PDB entry 8AY9 | X-ray diffraction, 2.28 A resolution | chains A and B

# Chain A
Name: Abscisic acid receptor PYL1
From: Citrus sinensis
Reference sequence: A0A067E666 (A0A067E666_CITSI); residue numbers follow UniProt; this construct covers 1-209
Amino-acid sequence (209 residues; numbered 1 to 209; the number before each row is that of its first residue):
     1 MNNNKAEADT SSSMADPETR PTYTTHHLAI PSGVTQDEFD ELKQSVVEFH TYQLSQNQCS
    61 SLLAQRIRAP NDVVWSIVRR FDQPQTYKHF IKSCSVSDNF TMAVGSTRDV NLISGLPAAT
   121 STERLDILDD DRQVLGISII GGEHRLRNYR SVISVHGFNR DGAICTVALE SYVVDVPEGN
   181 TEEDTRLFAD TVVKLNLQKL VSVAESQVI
Unresolved in the structure: 1-20, 208-209
Sequence notes: engineered mutation Leu112 (Val in A0A067E666), Leu135 (Thr in A0A067E666), Ile137 (Phe in A0A067E666), Ile153 (Thr in A0A067E666), Ala168 (Val in A0A067E666)

# Chain B
Name: Protein phosphatase 2C 16
From: Arabidopsis thaliana
Notes: EC 3.1.3.16
Reference sequence: Q9CAJ0 (P2C16_ARATH); residues 179-511 here = UniProt positions 179-511
Amino-acid sequence (333 residues; numbered 179 to 511; the number before each row is that of its first residue):
   179 RSVYELDCIP LWGVVSIQGN RSEMEDAFAV SPHFLKLPIK MLMGDHEGMS PSLTHLTGHF
   239 FGVYDGHGGH KVADYCRDRL HFALAEEIER IKDELCKRNT GAGRQVQWDK VFTSCFLTVD
   299 GEIEGKIGRA VVGSSDKVLE AVASETVGST AVVALVCSSH IVVSNCGDSR AVLFRGKEAM
   359 PLSVDHKPDR EDEYARIENA GGKVIQWQGA RVFGVLAMSR SIGDRYLKPY VIPEPEVTFM
   419 PRSREDECLI LASDGLWDVM NNQEVCEIAR RRILMWHKKN GAPPLAERGK GIDPACQAAA
   479 DYLSMLALQK GSKDNISIIV IDLKAQRKFK TRT
Unresolved in the structure: 179-185, 226, 274-279, 506-511
Sequence notes: conflict Val192 (Thr in Q9CAJ0), Ala280 (Glu in Q9CAJ0)
Swiss-Prot annotation at these positions:
  - binding site (Mn(2+)): Asp243, Gly244, Asp432, Asp492
  - site: Trp385 (Lock)
  - mutagenesis: Gly246 (G246D: Reduced phosphatase activity, impaired affinity for PYR/PYL/RCAR receptors, and insensitivity to ABA)

# Chain A / chain B interface
Contacting residue pairs (32; chain A residue first):
  His89(A) - Thr324(B)
  Phe90(A) - Thr324(B)
  Lys92(A) - Ser200(B)  hydrogen bond
  Lys92(A) - Glu201(B)  salt bridge
  Ile113(A) - Gly246(B)
  Ile113(A) - Thr324(B)
  Ser114(A) - Glu203(B)  hydrogen bond
  Ser114(A) - His245(B)
  Ser114(A) - Gly246(B)  hydrogen bond (side chain-backbone)
  Gly115(A) - Arg389(B)  hydrogen bond (backbone-side chain)
  Gly115(A) - Val393(B)
  Leu116(A) - Arg389(B)
  Leu116(A) - Val393(B)  hydrophobic
  Pro117(A) - Trp385(B)
  Pro117(A) - Gln386(B)
  Pro117(A) - Arg389(B)
  Pro117(A) - Gly392(B)
  Pro117(A) - Val393(B)
  Arg145(A) - Trp385(B)
  Arg145(A) - Gln386(B)
  Leu146(A) - Trp385(B)  hydrophobic
  Pro177(A) - Trp385(B)  hydrophobic
  Asn180(A) - Gln384(B)  hydrogen bond (side chain-backbone)
  Asn180(A) - Trp385(B)
  Asp184(A) - Ile383(B)
  Thr185(A) - Trp385(B)
  Leu187(A) - Phe391(B)  hydrophobic
  Phe188(A) - Trp385(B)
  Phe188(A) - Phe391(B)
  Phe188(A) - Gly392(B)
  Thr191(A) - Phe391(B)
  Leu195(A) - Tyr404(B)  hydrophobic
Also at the interface, not in a pair above, chain B (18 interface residues in all): Arg199, Gly247, Glu323

# Summary
Chain A and chain B each contribute 18 residues to their interface; the contacts include 5 hydrogen bonds and
1 salt bridge. Polar contacts include Lys92(A)-Glu201(B), Lys92(A)-Ser200(B) and Ser114(A)-Glu203(B). Curated
annotation (UniProt) lists 4 Mn2+-binding residues and one mutagenesis site on chain B.
Here chain A is Abscisic acid receptor PYL1 (Citrus sinensis) and chain B is Protein phosphatase 2C 16
(Arabidopsis thaliana). Entry 8AY9 (X-RAY CRYSTAL STRUCTURE OF THE CsPYL1(V112L, T135L,F137I, T153I,
V168A)-ABA-HAB1 TERNARY COMPLEX) was determined by X-ray diffraction together with 6ZUC, 8AY3, 8AY7, 8AY8 and
8AYA from the same study.
